6OZC - chains H and C of the 18 polymer chains in the assembly; structure by electron microscopy, 3.79 A resolution.

== Chain H (and C) ==
Molecule: 2G12 Fab Heavy chain
Organism: Homo sapiens
Notes: antibody fragment or engineered binder; chain C of this document is another copy of the same molecule, construct and numbering; everything in this record applies to it too
Chain sequence (224 residues; each row starts with the number of its first residue; a row labelled like 82A-82C holds insertion residues (82A, then the next letters in order)):
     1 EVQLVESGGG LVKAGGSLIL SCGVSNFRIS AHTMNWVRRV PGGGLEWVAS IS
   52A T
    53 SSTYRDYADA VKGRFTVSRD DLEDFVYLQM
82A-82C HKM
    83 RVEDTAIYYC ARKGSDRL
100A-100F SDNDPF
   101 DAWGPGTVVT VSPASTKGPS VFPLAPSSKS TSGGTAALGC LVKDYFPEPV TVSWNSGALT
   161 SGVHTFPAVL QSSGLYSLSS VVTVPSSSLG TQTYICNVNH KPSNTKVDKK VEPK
Disordered / not traced: 113-214
Disulfide bonds: Cys-22/Cys-92

== Interface between chain H and chain C ==
Contacting residue pairs (28):
  Ser-7(H) / His-82A(C)
  Gly-8(H) / Ser-17(C)
  Ser-17(H) / Gly-8(C)
  Ile-19(H) / Ser-7(C)
  Ile-19(H) / Ile-19(C)  hydrophobic
  Ile-19(H) / Leu-20(C)
  Ile-19(H) / Ser-21(C)
  Leu-20(H) / Ile-19(C)
  Ser-21(H) / Ile-19(C)
  Ser-21(H) / Gln-81(C)  hydrogen bond
  Ser-54(H) / Leu-74(C)
  Arg-57(H) / Asp-72(C)  salt bridge
  Arg-57(H) / Glu-75(C)
  Thr-68(H) / Phe-77(C)
  Ser-70(H) / Asp-72(C)
  Ser-70(H) / Tyr-79(C)  hydrogen bond
  Asp-72(H) / Arg-57(C)  salt bridge
  Asp-72(H) / Ser-70(C)  hydrogen bond
  Leu-74(H) / Ser-54(C)
  Glu-75(H) / Arg-57(C)
  Phe-77(H) / Gln-81(C)
  Tyr-79(H) / Ser-70(C)
  Tyr-79(H) / Tyr-79(C)  hydrophobic
  Tyr-79(H) / Gln-81(C)  hydrogen bond
  Gln-81(H) / Ser-21(C)  hydrogen bond
  Gln-81(H) / Phe-77(C)
  Gln-81(H) / Tyr-79(C)  hydrogen bond
  His-82A(H) / Ser-7(C)
Also at the interface, not in a pair above, chain H (18 interface residues in all): Val-69
Also at the interface, not in a pair above, chain C (18 interface residues in all): Ser-53, Thr-68

== In short ==
The chain H/chain C interface involves 18 residues from each chain, with 6 hydrogen bonds and 2 salt bridges.
Among the polar pairs are Arg-57(H)/Asp-72(C), Ser-21(H)/Gln-81(C) and Ser-70(H)/Tyr-79(C).
Chain H and chain C are both 2G12 Fab Heavy chain (Homo sapiens); the structure, BG505 SOSIP.664 with 2G12
Fab2, was determined by electron microscopy.
